Entry 3AZM (X-ray diffraction, 2.89 A resolution); this record covers chains C and I of the 10 polymer chains in the assembly.

Chain C:
Name: Histone H2A type 1-B/E
Source organism: Homo sapiens
UniProt: P04908 (H2A1B_HUMAN); residues 0-129 here correspond to UniProt positions 1-130 (UniProt number = residue number + 1)
Chain sequence (133 residues; numbered -3 to 129; the number before each row is that of its first residue; numbers below 1 keep their minus sign (Gly-3 is residue -3)):
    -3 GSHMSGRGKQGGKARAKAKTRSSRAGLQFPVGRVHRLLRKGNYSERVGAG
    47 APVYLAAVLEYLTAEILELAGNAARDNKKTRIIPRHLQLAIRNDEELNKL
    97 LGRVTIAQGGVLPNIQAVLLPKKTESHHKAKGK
Unresolved in the structure: -3 to 12, 119-129
Construct notes: expression tag (-3 to -1)
Curated features (UniProtKB/Swiss-Prot):
  - modified residue: Ser1 (N-acetylserine), Arg3 (Citrulline), Lys5 (N6-(2-hydroxyisobutyryl)lysine), Lys9 (N6-(2-hydroxyisobutyryl)lysine), Lys13 (N6-(beta-hydroxybutyryl)lysine), Lys36 (N6-(2-hydroxyisobutyryl)lysine), Lys74 (N6-(2-hydroxyisobutyryl)lysine), Lys75 (N6-(2-hydroxyisobutyryl)lysine), Lys95 (N6-(2-hydroxyisobutyryl)lysine), Gln104 (N5-methylglutamine), Lys118 (N6-(2-hydroxyisobutyryl)lysine), Lys119 (N6-crotonyllysine), Thr120 (Phosphothreonine), Lys125 (N6-crotonyllysine)
  - cross-link (Glycyl lysine isopeptide (Lys-Gly)): Lys13 (interchain with G-Cter in ubiquitin), Lys15 (interchain with G-Cter in ubiquitin), Lys119 (interchain with G-Cter in ubiquitin)

Chain I:
Molecule: 146-nt DNA strand
Sequence (146 nucleotides; each row starts with the number of its first residue):
     1 ATCAATATCCACCTGCAGATTCTACCAAAAGTGTATTTGGAAACTGCTCC
    51 ATCAAAAGGCATGTTCAGCTGAATTCAGCTGAACATGCCTTTTGATGGAG
   101 CAGTTTCCAAATACACTTTTGGTAGAATCTGCAGGTGGATATTGAT
Unresolved in the structure: 146
Metal / ion sites: Mn2+ site 1 near DG100 (its only coordinating residue here); Mn2+ site 2 near DG121 (its only coordinating residue here); Mn2+ site 3 near DA133 (its only coordinating residue here)

How chain C and chain I interact:
Pairs across the interface (13; chain C residue first):
  Ala14(C) - DA30(I)  phosphate contact
  Ala14(C) - DG31(I)  phosphate contact
  Lys15(C) - DA30(I)  phosphate contact
  Lys15(C) - DG31(I)  hydrogen bond to the phosphate
  Thr16(C) - DA30(I)  phosphate contact
  Arg17(C) - DA30(I)  salt bridge to the phosphate
  Arg20(C) - DG31(I)  salt bridge to the phosphate
  Gly28(C) - DA29(I)  sugar contact
  Arg29(C) - DA29(I)  phosphate contact
  Arg32(C) - DA29(I)  salt bridge to the phosphate
  Arg42(C) - DT37(I)  sugar contact
  Arg42(C) - DT38(I)  sugar contact
  Lys74(C) - DA11(I)  salt bridge to the phosphate
Other interface residues (no listed pair), chain C (13 interface residues in all): Lys13, Ser18, Arg77
Other interface residues (no listed pair), chain I (9 interface residues in all): DA19, DT20, DA28

In short:
13 residues of chain C and 9 residues of chain I are in contact; the contacts include 1 hydrogen bond and 4
salt bridges. Polar pairs include Lys15(C)-DG31(I), Arg17(C)-DA30(I) and Arg20(C)-DG31(I).
Here chain C is Histone H2A type 1-B/E (Homo sapiens) and chain I is a 146-nt DNA strand. Entry 3AZM (Crystal
Structure of Human Nucleosome Core Particle Containing H4K79Q mutation) was determined by X-ray diffraction,
deposited together with 3AYW, 3AZE, 3AZF, 3AZG, 3AZH, 3AZJ and 3 further entries.
